PDB entry 1MFA | X-ray diffraction, 1.70 A resolution | chains L and H

[Chain L]
Protein: IGG1-lambda SE155-4 fab (light chain)
Source organism: Mus musculus
Notes: antibody fragment or engineered binder
Chain sequence (127 residues; numbered 1 to 127; the number before each row is that of its first residue):
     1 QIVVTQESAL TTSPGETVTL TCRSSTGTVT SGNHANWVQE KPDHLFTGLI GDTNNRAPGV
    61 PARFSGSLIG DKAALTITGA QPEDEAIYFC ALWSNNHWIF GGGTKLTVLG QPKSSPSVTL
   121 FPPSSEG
Unresolved in the structure: 113-126
Disulfide bonds: C22-C90

[Chain H]
Protein: IGG1-lambda SE155-4 fab (heavy chain)
Source organism: Mus musculus
Notes: antibody fragment or engineered binder
Chain sequence (120 residues; numbered 251 to 370; the number before each row is that of its first residue):
   251 EVQVQQSGTV VARPGASVKM SCKASGYTFT NYWMHWIKQR PGQGLEWIGA IYPGNSATFY
   311 NHKFRAKTKL TAVTSTTTAY MELSSLTSED SAVYYCTRGG HGYYGDYWGQ GASLTVSSAK
Unresolved in the structure: 368-370
Disulfide bonds: C272-C346

[Chain L / chain H interface]
Pairs across the interface - 32 pairs, chain L then chain H:
  H34(L) with G352(H)
  N36(L) with G352(H); Y353(H); Y354(H)
  V38(L) with Y354(H)
  E40(L) with Q289(H)
  H44(L) with Q289(H); Y345(H)
  F46(L) with Q289(H); Y345(H); W358(H), hydrophobic
  G48(L) with G355(H); D356(H)
  G51(L) with G352(H)
  D52(L) with G352(H), hydrogen bond (backbone-backbone)
  P58(L) with Y357(H)
  F89(L) with L295(H), hydrophobic
  A91(L) with Y354(H), hydrophobic
  N96(L) with W297(H); F309(H)
  H97(L) with W297(H); N311(H); H312(H), hydrogen bond (side chain-backbone)
  W98(L) with H285(H); W297(H); G352(H); Y354(H)
  F100(L) with L295(H); W297(H); Y354(H)
  G127(L) with E251(H), hydrogen bond (backbone-backbone); V252(H)
Other interface residues (no listed pair), chain L (18 interface residues in all): W93
Other interface residues (no listed pair), chain H (22 interface residues in all): I287, E296, Y310, V343, H351

[Summary]
18 residues of chain L and 22 residues of chain H are in contact; the contacts include 3 hydrogen bonds. Among
the polar pairs are H97(L)-H312(H), D52(L)-G352(H) and G127(L)-E251(H).
Chain L is IGG1-lambda SE155-4 fab (light chain) and chain H is IGG1-lambda SE155-4 fab (heavy chain), both
from Mus musculus; the structure, Structure of a single-chain fv fragment complexed with a carbohydrate
antigen at 1.7 angstroms resolution, was determined by X-ray diffraction.
